7YVE - chains C and I of the 9 polymer chains in the assembly; structure by electron microscopy, 3.40 A resolution.

== Chain C ==
Molecule: Spike glycoprotein
Source organism: Severe acute respiratory syndrome coronavirus 2
UniProtKB: P0DTC2 (SPIKE_SARS2); numbering as in UniProt (aligned over 1-1208)
Chain sequence (1288 residues; row label = number of the first residue in the row):
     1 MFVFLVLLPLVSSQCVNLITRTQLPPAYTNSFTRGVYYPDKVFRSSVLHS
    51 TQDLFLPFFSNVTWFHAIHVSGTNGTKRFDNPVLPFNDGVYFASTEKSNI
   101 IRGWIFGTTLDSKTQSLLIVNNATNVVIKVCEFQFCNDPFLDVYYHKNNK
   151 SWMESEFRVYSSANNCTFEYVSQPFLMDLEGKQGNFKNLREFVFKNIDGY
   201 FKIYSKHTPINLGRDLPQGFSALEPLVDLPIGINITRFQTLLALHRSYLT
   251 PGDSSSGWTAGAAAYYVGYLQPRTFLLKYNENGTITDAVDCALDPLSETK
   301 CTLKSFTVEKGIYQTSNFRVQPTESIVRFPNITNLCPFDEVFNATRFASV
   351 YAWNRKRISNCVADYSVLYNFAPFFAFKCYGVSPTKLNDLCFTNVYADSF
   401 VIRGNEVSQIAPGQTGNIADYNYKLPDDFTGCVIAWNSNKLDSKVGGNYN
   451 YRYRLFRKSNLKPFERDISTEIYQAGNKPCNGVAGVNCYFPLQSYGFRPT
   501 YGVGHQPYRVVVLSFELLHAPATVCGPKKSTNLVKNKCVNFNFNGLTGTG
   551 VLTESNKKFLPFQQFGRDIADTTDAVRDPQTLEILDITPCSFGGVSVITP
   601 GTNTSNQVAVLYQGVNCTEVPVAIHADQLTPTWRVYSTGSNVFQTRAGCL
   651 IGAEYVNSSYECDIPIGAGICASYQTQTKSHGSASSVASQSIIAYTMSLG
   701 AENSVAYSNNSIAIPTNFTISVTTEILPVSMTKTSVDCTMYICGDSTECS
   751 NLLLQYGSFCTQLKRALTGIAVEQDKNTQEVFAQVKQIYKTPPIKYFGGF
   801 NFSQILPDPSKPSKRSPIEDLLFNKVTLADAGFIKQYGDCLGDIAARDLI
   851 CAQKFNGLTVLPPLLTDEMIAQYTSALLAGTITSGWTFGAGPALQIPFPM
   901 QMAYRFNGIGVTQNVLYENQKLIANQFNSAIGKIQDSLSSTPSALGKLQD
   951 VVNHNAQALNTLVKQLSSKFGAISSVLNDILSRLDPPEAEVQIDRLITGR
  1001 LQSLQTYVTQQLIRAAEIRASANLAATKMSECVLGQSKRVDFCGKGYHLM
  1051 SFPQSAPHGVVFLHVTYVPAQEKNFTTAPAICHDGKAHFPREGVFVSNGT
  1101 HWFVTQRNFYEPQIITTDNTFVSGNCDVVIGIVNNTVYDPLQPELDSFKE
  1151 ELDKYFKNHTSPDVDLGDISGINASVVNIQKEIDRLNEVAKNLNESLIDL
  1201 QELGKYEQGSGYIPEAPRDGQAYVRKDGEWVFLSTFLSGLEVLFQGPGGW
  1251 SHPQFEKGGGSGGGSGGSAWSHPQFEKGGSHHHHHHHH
Unresolved in the structure: 1-26, 71-79, 143-156, 177-186, 211-214, 621-640, 677-689, 829-854, 1147-1288
Disulfides: C131-C166, C291-C301, C336-C361, C379-C432, C391-C525, C480-C488, C538-C590, C617-C649, C662-C671, C738-C760, C743-C749, C1032-C1043, C1082-C1126
Sequence notes: variant I19 (Thr in P0DTC2), D142 (Gly in P0DTC2), G213 (Val in P0DTC2), D339 (Gly in P0DTC2), F371 (Ser in P0DTC2), P373 (Ser in P0DTC2), F375 (Ser in P0DTC2), A376 (Thr in P0DTC2), N405 (Asp in P0DTC2), S408 (Arg in P0DTC2), N417 (Lys in P0DTC2), K440 (Asn in P0DTC2), R452 (Leu in P0DTC2), N477 (Ser in P0DTC2), K478 (Thr in P0DTC2), A484 (Glu in P0DTC2), V486 (Phe in P0DTC2), R498 (Gln in P0DTC2), Y501 (Asn in P0DTC2), H505 (Tyr in P0DTC2), G614 (Asp in P0DTC2), Y655 (His in P0DTC2), S658 (Asn in P0DTC2), K679 (Asn in P0DTC2), H681 (Pro in P0DTC2), G682 (Arg in P0DTC2), S683 (Arg in P0DTC2), S685 (Arg in P0DTC2), K764 (Asn in P0DTC2), Y796 (Asp in P0DTC2), P817 (Phe in P0DTC2), P892 (Ala in P0DTC2), P899 (Ala in P0DTC2), P942 (Ala in P0DTC2), H954 (Gln in P0DTC2), K969 (Asn in P0DTC2); engineered mutation P986 (Lys in P0DTC2), P987 (Val in P0DTC2); expression tag (1209-1288)
Ligand contacts:
  - N-acetylglucosamine (NAG; 2-acetamido-2-deoxy-beta-D-glucopyranose), molecule 1: D111, S112, K113, E132, N165
  - N-acetylglucosamine (NAG), molecule 2: S708, N709, N710
  - N-acetylglucosamine (NAG), molecule 3: N801, S803, Q804
  - N-acetylglucosamine (NAG), molecule 4: N1098, T1100, H1101
Swiss-Prot annotation at these positions:
  - region: N280 to C301 (Putative superantigen), N448 to Y451, Y453 to F456 (Immunodominant HLA epitope recognized by the CD8+), S816 to Y837 (Fusion peptide 1), K835 to F855 (Fusion peptide 2), D1163 to E1202 (Heptad repeat 2)
  - site: R815, S816 (Cleavage)
  - glycosylation: N17 (N-linked (GlcNAc...) (complex) asparagine), N61 (N-linked (GlcNAc...) (hybrid) asparagine), N74 (N-linked (GlcNAc...) (complex) asparagine), N122 (N-linked (GlcNAc...) (hybrid) asparagine), N149 (N-linked (GlcNAc...) (complex) asparagine), N165 (N-linked (GlcNAc...) (complex) asparagine), N234 (N-linked (GlcNAc...) (high mannose) asparagine), N282 (N-linked (GlcNAc...) (complex) asparagine), T323 (O-linked (GalNAc) threonine), S325 (O-linked (HexNAc...) serine), N331 (N-linked (GlcNAc...) (complex) asparagine), N343 (N-linked (GlcNAc...) (complex) asparagine), N603 (N-linked (GlcNAc...) (hybrid) asparagine), N616 (N-linked (GlcNAc...) (complex) asparagine), N657 (N-linked (GlcNAc...) (complex) asparagine), T676 (O-linked (GlcNAc...) threonine), T678 (O-linked (GlcNAc...) threonine), N709 (N-linked (GlcNAc...) (high mannose) asparagine), N717 (N-linked (GlcNAc...) (hybrid) asparagine), N801 (N-linked (GlcNAc...) (hybrid) asparagine) and 6 more in UniProt
  - natural variant: L5 (L5F: In strain: Iota/B.1.526), S13 (S13I: In strain: Epsilon/B.1.427/B.1.429), L18 (L18F: In strain: Beta/B.1.351, Gamma/P.1 and 1 more), T20 (T20N: In strain: Gamma/P.1), L24 to A27 (sequence variant, change not given here; In strain: Omicron/BA.2, Omicron/BA.2.12.1 and 6 more), P26 (P26S: In strain: Gamma/P.1), Q52 (Q52H: In strain: Omicron/EG.5.1), A67 (A67V: In strain: Eta/B.1.525, Omicron/BA.1), H69 to V70 (deletion: In strain: Alpha/B.1.1.7, Eta/B.1.525 and 5 more), G75 (G75V: In strain: Lambda/C.37), T76 (T76I: In strain: Lambda/C.37), D80 (D80A: In strain: Beta/B.1.351), 78 further natural variant entries in UniProt
  - mutagenesis: H69 to V70 (Increased incorporation of cleaved spike into virions), N121 (N121Q: Partial loss of biliverdin affinity), R190 (R190K: Partial loss of biliverdin affinity), N234 (N234Q: Increased resistance to neutralizing antibodies), N331 (N331Q: Reduced viral infectivity), N343 (N343Q: Reduced viral infectivity), Y453 (Y453F: Decreased HLA binding to NF9 epitope. Increased binding affinity to human ACE2), A475 (A475V: Increased resistance to neutralizing antibodies), V483 (V483A: Increased resistance to neutralizing antibodies), F490 (F490L: Increased resistance to neutralizing antibodies and human covalescent sera neutralization), Q493 (Q493N: Reduced host ACE2-binding affinity in vitro; Q493Y: Reduced host ACE2-binding affinity in vitro), H519 (H519P: Increased resistance to human covalescent sera neutralization), 5 further mutagenesis entries in UniProt

== Chain I ==
Molecule: TH027 Fab heavy chain
Source organism: Homo sapiens
Notes: antibody fragment or engineered binder
Chain sequence (123 residues; row label = number of the first residue in the row):
     1 QITLKESGLTLVRPTQTLTLTCTFSGFSLINSGVGVGWIRQPPGKALEWL
    51 ALIYWDDDKRYNPSLRSRLTISKATSKNQVVLTMTNMDPVDTATYYCTHR
   101 GPGHNTPIYFEFWGQGALVTVSS
Unresolved in the structure: 1
Disulfides: C22-C97

== Chain C / chain I interface ==
Contacting residue pairs (32; chain C residue first):
  T345(C) with I30(I); N31(I); S32(I), hydrogen bond (backbone-side chain)
  R346(C) with L29(I); I30(I), hydrogen bond (side chain-backbone); S32(I); W55(I), hydrogen bond (side chain-backbone)
  N439(C) with N105(I); T106(I); P107(I)
  K440(C) with H104(I); N105(I); P107(I)
  L441(C) with S32(I); G33(I), hydrogen bond (backbone-backbone); W55(I); P102(I), hydrophobic
  S443(C) with P107(I)
  K444(C) with Y54(I); W55(I); D58(I), salt bridge; R60(I); Y109(I)
  V445(C) with Y54(I), hydrogen bond (backbone-side chain); R60(I), hydrogen bond (backbone-side chain); Y109(I), hydrogen bond (backbone-side chain)
  G446(C) with R60(I)
  G447(C) with R60(I), hydrogen bond (backbone-side chain)
  N448(C) with D58(I)
  N450(C) with D56(I)
  P499(C) with T106(I)
  R509(C) with S32(I)
Interface residues without a listed pair, chain C (17 interface residues in all): N437, D442, Y449
Interface residues without a listed pair, chain I (18 interface residues in all): R100, G103

== Overview ==
17 residues of chain C face 18 of chain I across their interface, with 8 hydrogen bonds and 1 salt bridge.
Polar pairs include K444(C)-D58(I), T345(C)-S32(I) and R346(C)-I30(I). Bound to chain C: 4 copies of
N-acetylglucosamine. UniProt lists 18 mutagenesis sites on chain C.
Chain C is Spike glycoprotein (Severe acute respiratory syndrome coronavirus 2) and chain I is TH027 Fab heavy
chain (Homo sapiens); the structure, Omicron BA.4/5 SARS-CoV-2 S in complex with TH027 Fab, was determined by
electron microscopy, deposited together with 7YVF, 7YVK, 7YVL, 8GOU and 8GPY.
